7T6V - chains A and B of the 6 polymer chains in the assembly; structure by electron microscopy, 3.10 A resolution.

Chain A:
Molecule: Guanine nucleotide-binding protein G(i) subunit alpha-1
From: Homo sapiens
Reference sequence: P63096 (GNAI1_HUMAN); numbering as in UniProt (aligned over 2-354)
Chain sequence (353 residues; numbered 2 to 354; the number before each row is that of its first residue):
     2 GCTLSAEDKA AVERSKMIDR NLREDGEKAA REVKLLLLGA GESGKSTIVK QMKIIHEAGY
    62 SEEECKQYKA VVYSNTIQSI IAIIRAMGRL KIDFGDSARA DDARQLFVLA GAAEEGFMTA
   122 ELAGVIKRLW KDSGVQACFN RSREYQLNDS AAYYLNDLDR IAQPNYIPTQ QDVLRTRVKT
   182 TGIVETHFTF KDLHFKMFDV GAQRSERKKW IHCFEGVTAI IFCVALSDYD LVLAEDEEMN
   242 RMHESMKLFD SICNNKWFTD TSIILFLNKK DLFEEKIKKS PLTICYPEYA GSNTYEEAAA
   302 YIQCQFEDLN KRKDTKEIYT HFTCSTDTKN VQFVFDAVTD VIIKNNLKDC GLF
Not modelled in the structure: 2-4, 56-181, 234-240
Differences from the reference sequence: conflict Ala203 (Gly in P63096), Ser326 (Ala in P63096)
Curated features (UniProtKB/Swiss-Prot):
  - region: Lys35 to Thr48 (G1 motif), Asp173 to Thr181 (G2 motif), Phe196 to Gly202, Gln204, Arg205 (G3 motif), Ile265 to Asp272 (G4 motif), Thr324, Cys325, Thr327 to Thr329 (G5 motif)
  - binding site (GTP): Glu43 to Thr48, Ser151, Leu175 to Thr181, Asp200 to Gly202, Gln204, Asn269 to Asp272
  - binding site (Mg(2+)): Ser47, Thr181
  - modified residue: Arg178 (ADP-ribosylarginine), Gln204 (Deamidated glutamine), Cys351 (ADP-ribosylcysteine)
  - lipidation: Gly2 (N-myristoyl glycine), Cys3 (S-palmitoyl cysteine)
  - natural variant: Gly40 (G40C: In NEDHISB; G40R: In NEDHISB), Gly45 (G45D: In NEDHISB), Thr48 (T48I: In NEDHISB; T48K: In NEDHISB), Gln52 (Q52P: In NEDHISB), Ser75 (deletion: In NEDHISB; uncertain significance), Gln172 (deletion: In NEDHISB), Asp173 (D173V: In NEDHISB), Glu186 to Phe189 (deletion: In NEDHISB; uncertain significance), Cys224 (C224Y: In NEDHISB), Lys270 (K270N: In NEDHISB; K270R: In NEDHISB), Asp272 (D272G: In NEDHISB), Val332 (V332E: In NEDHISB; uncertain significance)
  - mutagenesis: Gly42 (G42R: Abolishes switch to an activated conformation and dissociation from beta and gamma subunits upon GTP binding. Abolishes interaction with RGS family members), Glu116 (E116L: Enhances interaction (inactive GDP-bound) with RGS14), Gln147 (Q147L: Enhances interaction (inactive GDP-bound) with RGS14), Glu245 (E245L: Enhances interaction (inactive GDP-bound) with RGS14)

Chain B:
Molecule: Guanine nucleotide-binding protein G(I)/G(S)/G(T) subunit beta-1
Reference sequence: P54311 (GBB1_RAT); residues 2-340 here = UniProt positions 2-340
Chain sequence (353 residues; each row starts with the number of its first residue; numbers below 1 keep their minus sign (His-12 is residue -12)):
   -12 HHHHHHHHMG SLLQSELDQL RQEAEQLKNQ IRDARKACAD ATLSQITNNI DPVGRIQMRT
    48 RRTLRGHLAK IYAMHWGTDS RLLVSASQDG KLIIWDSYTT NKVHAIPLRS SWVMTCAYAP
   108 SGNYVACGGL DNICSIYNLK TREGNVRVSR ELAGHTGYLS CCRFLDDNQI VTSSGDTTCA
   168 LWDIETGQQT TTFTGHTGDV MSLSLAPDTR LFVSGACDAS AKLWDVREGM CRQTFTGHES
   228 DINAICFFPN GNAFATGSDD ATCRLFDLRA DQELMTYSHD NIICGITSVS FSKSGRLLLA
   288 GYDDFNCNVW DALKADRAGV LAGHDNRVSC LGVTDDGMAV ATGSWDSFLK IWN
Not modelled in the structure: -12 to 4
Differences from the reference sequence: expression tag (-12 to 1)
Curated features (UniProtKB/Swiss-Prot):
  - modified residue: Ser2 (N-acetylserine), His266 (Phosphohistidine)

How chain A and chain B interact:
Contacting residue pairs (49):
  Val13(A) with Asn88(B)
  Arg15(A) with Val90(B), hydrogen bond (side chain-backbone); His91(B)
  Ser16(A) with Asn88(B); Lys89(B)
  Ile19(A) with Lys89(B); Ala92(B), hydrophobic
  Leu23(A) with Gly53(B); Leu55(B); Lys78(B); Ile80(B), hydrophobic; Ala92(B), hydrophobic
  Asp26(A) with Lys78(B), salt bridge
  Gly27(A) with Leu55(B)
  Thr182(A) with Asp118(B); Asn119(B)
  Gly183(A) with Leu117(B); Asp118(B); Asn119(B), hydrogen bond (backbone-side chain)
  Ile184(A) with Trp99(B); Leu117(B)
  Glu186(A) with Trp99(B), hydrogen bond
  Phe199(A) with Trp99(B), hydrophobic
  Gln204(A) with Leu117(B), hydrogen bond (side chain-backbone); Asn119(B); Gly144(B); Tyr145(B), hydrogen bond (side chain-backbone)
  Ser206(A) with Tyr145(B); Gly162(B), hydrogen bond (side chain-backbone); Asp186(B)
  Glu207(A) with Asp186(B), hydrogen bond (backbone-side chain)
  Lys210(A) with Tyr145(B); Cys204(B); Asp228(B), salt bridge; Asn230(B), hydrogen bond; Asp246(B), salt bridge
  Trp211(A) with Leu117(B), hydrophobic
  His213(A) with Lys57(B), hydrogen bond (backbone-side chain); Tyr59(B); Trp332(B)
  Cys214(A) with Tyr59(B); Gln75(B); Trp99(B)
  Phe215(A) with Trp99(B), hydrophobic; Leu117(B), hydrophobic
  Glu216(A) with Lys57(B), salt bridge; Trp332(B)
  Trp258(A) with Arg314(B); Trp332(B), hydrophobic
Interface residues without a listed pair, chain A (25 interface residues in all): Ala12, Asn22, Arg24
Interface residues without a listed pair, chain B (30 interface residues in all): Ser98, Met101, Thr143, Met188

Overview:
25 residues of chain A and 30 residues of chain B are in contact, with 9 hydrogen bonds and 4 salt bridges.
Polar contacts include Asp26(A)-Lys78(B), Lys210(A)-Asp228(B) and Lys210(A)-Asp246(B).
Here chain A is Guanine nucleotide-binding protein G(i) subunit alpha-1 (Homo sapiens) and chain B is Guanine
nucleotide-binding protein G(I)/G(S)/G(T) subunit beta-1. Entry 7T6V (Structure of the human FPR2-Gi complex
with fMLFII) was determined by electron microscopy, deposited together with 7T6S, 7T6T and 7T6U.
